7UZK - chains A and E of the 19 polymer chains in the assembly; structure by electron microscopy, 3.00 A resolution.

== Chain A ==
Protein: ATPase H+-transporting V1 subunit A
Organism: Rattus norvegicus
Reference sequence: D4A133 (D4A133_RAT); residues 1-617 here = UniProt positions 1-617
Sequence (617 residues; each row starts with the number of its first residue):
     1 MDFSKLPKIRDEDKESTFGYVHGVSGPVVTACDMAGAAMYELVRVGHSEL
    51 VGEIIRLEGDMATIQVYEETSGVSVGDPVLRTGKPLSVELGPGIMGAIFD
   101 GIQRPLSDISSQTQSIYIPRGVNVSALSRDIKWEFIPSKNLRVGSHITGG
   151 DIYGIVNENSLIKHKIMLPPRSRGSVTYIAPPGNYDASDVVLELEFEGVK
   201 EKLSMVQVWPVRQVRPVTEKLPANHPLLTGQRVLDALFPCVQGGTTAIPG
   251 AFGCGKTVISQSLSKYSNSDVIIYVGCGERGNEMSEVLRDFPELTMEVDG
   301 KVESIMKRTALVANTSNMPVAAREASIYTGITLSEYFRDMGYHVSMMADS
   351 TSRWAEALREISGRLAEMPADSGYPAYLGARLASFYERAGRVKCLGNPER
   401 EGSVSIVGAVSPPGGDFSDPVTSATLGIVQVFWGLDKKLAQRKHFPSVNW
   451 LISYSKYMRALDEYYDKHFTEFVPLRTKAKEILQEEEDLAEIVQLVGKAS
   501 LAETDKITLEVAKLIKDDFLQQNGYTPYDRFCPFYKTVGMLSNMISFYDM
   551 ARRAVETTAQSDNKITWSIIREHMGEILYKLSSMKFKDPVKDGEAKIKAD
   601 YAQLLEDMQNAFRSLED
Unresolved in the structure: 1-15, 251-257, 413-417, 616-617

== Chain E ==
Protein: V-type proton ATPase subunit B, brain isoform
Organism: Rattus norvegicus
Reference sequence: P62815 (VATB2_RAT); residue numbers follow UniProt; this construct covers 1-511
Sequence (511 residues; each row starts with the number of its first residue):
     1 MALRAMRGIVNGAAPELPVPTGGPMAGAREQALAVSRNYLSQPRLTYKTV
    51 SGVNGPLVILDHVKFPRYAEIVHLTLPDGTKRSGQVLEVSGSKAVVQVFE
   101 GTSGIDAKKTSCEFTGDILRTPVSEDMLGRVFNGSGKPIDRGPVVLAEDF
   151 LDIMGQPINPQCRIYPEEMIQTGISAIDGMNSIARGQKIPIFSAAGLPHN
   201 EIAAQICRQAGLVKKSKDVVDYSEENFAIVFAAMGVNMETARFFKSDFEE
   251 NGSMDNVCLFLNLANDPTIERIITPRLALTTAEFLAYQCEKHVLVILTDM
   301 SSYAEALREVSAAREEVPGRRGFPGYMYTDLATIYERAGRVEGRNGSITQ
   351 IPILTMPNDDITHPIPDLTGYITEGQIYVDRQLHNRQIYPPINVLPSLSR
   401 LMKSAIGEGMTRKDHADVSNQLYACYAIGKDVQAMKAVVGEEALTSDDLL
   451 YLEFLQKFEKNFITQGPYENRTVYETLDIGWQLLRIFPKEMLKRIPQSTL
   501 SEFYPRDSAKH
Unresolved in the structure: 1-37, 217-223, 509-511
UniProt features mapped onto this chain:
  - binding site (ATP): Arg400

== Chain A / chain E interface ==
Pairs across the interface (60):
  Ala35(A) - Ala107(E)
  Ala35(A) - Lys108(E)
  Gly36(A) - Asp106(E)
  Gly36(A) - Lys108(E)
  Ala37(A) - Asp106(E)
  Ala38(A) - Gly104(E)
  Ala38(A) - Ile105(E)
  Ala38(A) - Asp106(E)
  Met39(A) - Val53(E)  hydrophobic
  Met39(A) - Thr102(E)
  Met39(A) - Ser103(E)
  Met39(A) - Gly104(E)  hydrogen bond (backbone-backbone)
  Met39(A) - Ile105(E)  hydrogen bond (backbone-backbone)
  Tyr40(A) - Ser103(E)
  Arg56(A) - Val53(E)
  Arg56(A) - Asn54(E)  hydrogen bond
  Leu57(A) - Gly52(E)
  Leu57(A) - Val53(E)  hydrogen bond (backbone-backbone)
  Leu57(A) - Ile105(E)
  Glu58(A) - Ser51(E)
  Gly59(A) - Ser51(E)  hydrogen bond (backbone-backbone)
  Leu221(A) - Arg242(E)
  Pro222(A) - Arg242(E)
  Ala223(A) - Glu239(E)
  Met368(A) - Glu315(E)
  Met368(A) - Glu316(E)
  Met368(A) - Val317(E)  hydrophobic
  Pro369(A) - Pro318(E)
  Ala370(A) - Pro318(E)
  Ala370(A) - Gly322(E)
  Ala376(A) - Glu309(E)
  Ala376(A) - Ala312(E)  hydrophobic
  Tyr377(A) - Glu309(E)
  Gly379(A) - Glu305(E)
  Ala380(A) - Glu309(E)
  Ala383(A) - Ala264(E)
  Glu387(A) - Asn237(E)
  Glu387(A) - Met238(E)  hydrogen bond (side chain-backbone)
  Glu387(A) - Asn265(E)
  Ser418(A) - Asn358(E)  hydrogen bond
  Ile428(A) - Asn237(E)  hydrogen bond (backbone-side chain)
  Gln430(A) - Asn237(E)  hydrogen bond
  Gln430(A) - Glu239(E)
  Leu451(A) - Asn385(E)
  Tyr454(A) - Gly196(E)
  Arg459(A) - Glu201(E)  salt bridge
  Arg459(A) - Phe243(E)
  Thr477(A) - Gln387(E)
  Lys480(A) - Asn385(E)
  Lys480(A) - Gln387(E)
  Glu481(A) - Arg386(E)
  Glu481(A) - Gln387(E)
  Gln484(A) - Asn385(E)  hydrogen bond
  Gln484(A) - Arg386(E)
  Asp488(A) - Arg386(E)  salt bridge
  Ile492(A) - Ala437(E)  hydrophobic
  Val496(A) - Ala437(E)
  Ser500(A) - Ala437(E)
  Ser500(A) - Val438(E)  hydrogen bond (side chain-backbone)
  Ser500(A) - Gly440(E)
Interface residues without a listed pair, chain A (44 interface residues in all): Lys220, Asp371, Ser384, Leu426, Lys456, Tyr457, Ala502, Asp505
Interface residues without a listed pair, chain E (45 interface residues in all): Ala195, Val236, Thr240, Thr268, Arg308, Arg381, Gln382, Lys436, Val439, Glu441

== Overview ==
44 residues of chain A and 45 residues of chain E are in contact, with 11 hydrogen bonds and 2 salt bridges.
Among the polar pairs are Arg459(A)-Glu201(E), Asp488(A)-Arg386(E) and Arg56(A)-Asn54(E). UniProt lists
ATP-binding residue Arg400(E) on chain E.
Here chain A is ATPase H+-transporting V1 subunit A and chain E is V-type proton ATPase subunit B, brain
isoform, both from Rattus norvegicus. Entry 7UZK (Rat Kidney V1 complex lacking subunit H with SidK and
NCOA7B, State 1) was determined by electron microscopy.
